9CXU - chains A and F of the 6 polymer chains in the assembly; structure by electron microscopy, 2.30 A resolution.

[Chain A]
Molecule: Hemagglutinin HA1 chain
Source organism: Influenza A virus (strain A/Hong Kong/1/1968 H3N2)
UniProt: Q91MA7 (HEMA_I68A4); residues 1-328 here correspond to UniProt positions 17-344 (UniProt number = residue number + 16)
Chain sequence (352 residues; row label = number of the first residue in the row; numbers below 1 keep their minus sign (Met-23 is residue -23)):
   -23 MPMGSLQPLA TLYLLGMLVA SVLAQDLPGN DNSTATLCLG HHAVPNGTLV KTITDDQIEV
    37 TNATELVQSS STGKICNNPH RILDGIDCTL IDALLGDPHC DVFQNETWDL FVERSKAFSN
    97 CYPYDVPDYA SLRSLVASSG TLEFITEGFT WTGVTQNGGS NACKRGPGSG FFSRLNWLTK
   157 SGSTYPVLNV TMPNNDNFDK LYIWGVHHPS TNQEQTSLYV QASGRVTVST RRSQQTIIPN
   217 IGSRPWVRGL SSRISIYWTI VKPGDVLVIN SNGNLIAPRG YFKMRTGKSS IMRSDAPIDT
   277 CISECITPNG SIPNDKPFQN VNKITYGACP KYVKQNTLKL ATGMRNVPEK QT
Unresolved in the structure: -23 to 9, 327-328
Cystine bridges: Cys52-Cys277, Cys64-Cys76, Cys97-Cys139, Cys281-Cys305
Covalent attachments: N-acetylglucosamine (NAG) linked to Asn81, Asn165, Asn285
Construct notes: initiating methionine (-23); expression tag (-22 to 0)
UniProt features mapped onto this chain:
  - glycosylation (N-linked (GlcNAc...) asparagine): Asn8, Asn22, Asn38, Asn81, Asn165, Asn285
What the authors report for this chain:
  - post-translational modification sites: Asn165
  - post-translational modification sites: Asn22, Asn38, Asn285 (by similarity / conservation)

[Chain F]
Molecule: Hemagglutinin HA2 chain, Green fluorescent protein fusion
Source organism: Influenza A virus (strain A/Hong Kong/1/1968 H3N2)
UniProt: chimeric construct of Q91MA7, P42212: residues 0-179 from Q91MA7 (HEMA_I68A4) positions 345-524 (UniProt number = residue number + 345); residues 230-462 from P42212 positions 1-233 (UniProt number = residue number - 229)
Chain sequence (494 residues; row label = number of the first residue in the row; numbering starts at 0):
     0 RGLFGAIAGF IENGWEGMID GWYGFRHQNS EGTGQAADLK STQAAIDQIN GKLNRVIEKT
    60 NEKFHQIEKE FSEVEGRIQD LEKYVEDTKI DLWSYNAELL VALENQHTID LTDSEMNKLF
   120 EKTGRQLREN AEDMGNGCFK IYHKCDNACI ESIRNGTYDH DVYRDEALNN RFQIKGVELK
   180 LELIKRMKQI EDKIEEIESK QKKIENEIAR IKKIKLVPRG SVDENLYFQA MSKGEELFTG
   240 VVPILVELDG DVNGHKFSVR GEGEGDATNG KLTLKFICTT GKLPVPWPTL VTTLTYGVQC
   300 FSRYPDHMKR HDFFKSAMPE GYVQERTISF KDDGTYKTRA EVKFEGDTLV NRIELKGIDF
   360 KEDGNILGHK LEYNFNSHNV YITADKQKNG IKANFKIRHN VEDGSVQLAD HYQQNTPIGD
   420 GPVLLPDNHY LSTQSVLSKD PNEKRDHMVL LEFVTAAGIT HGMSSAWSHP QFEKGGGSGG
   480 GSGGSAWSHP QFEK
Unresolved in the structure: 0-6, 172-493
Cystine bridges: Cys144-Cys148
Covalent attachments: N-acetylglucosamine (NAG) linked to Asn154
Construct notes: conflict Gly123 (Arg468 in Q91MA7), Arg259 (Ser30 in P42212), Asn268 (Tyr39 in P42212), Leu293 (Phe64 in P42212), Thr294 (Ser65 in P42212), Arg309 (Gln80 in P42212), Ser328 (Phe99 in P42212), Thr334 (Asn105 in P42212), Phe374 (Tyr145 in P42212), Thr382 (Met153 in P42212), Ala392 (Val163 in P42212), Val400 (Ile171 in P42212), Val435 (Ala206 in P42212); linker (180-229); expression tag (463-493)
UniProt features mapped onto this chain:
  - site: Arg0, Gly1 (Cleavage)
  - glycosylation: Asn154 (N-linked (GlcNAc...) asparagine)
  - modified residue: Tyr295 (Z: -2,3-didehydrotyrosine)

[Chain A / chain F interface]
Pairs across the interface (7; chain A residue first):
  Ala106(A) - Arg76(F)
  Ser107(A) - Gly75(F)
  Ser107(A) - Arg76(F)  hydrogen bond (side chain-backbone)
  Ser110(A) - Asp79(F)  hydrogen bond
  Leu111(A) - Val73(F)  hydrophobic
  Ile236(A) - Val73(F)  hydrophobic
  Lys238(A) - Glu72(F)  salt bridge
Interface residues without a listed pair, chain A (8 interface residues in all): Asp104, Met260
Interface residues without a listed pair, chain F (7 interface residues in all): Ser71, Glu74

[In short]
8 residues of chain A and 7 residues of chain F are in contact; the contacts include 2 hydrogen bonds and 1
salt bridge. Polar pairs include Lys238(A)-Glu72(F), Ser107(A)-Arg76(F) and Ser110(A)-Asp79(F). Covalently
linked N-acetylglucosamine: at Asn81(A), Asn165(A) and Asn285(A). N-acetylglucosamine is covalently linked to
Asn154(F). From the paper: modification sites Asn165(A), Asn22(A) and Asn38(A) among others.
Chain A is Hemagglutinin HA1 chain and chain F is Hemagglutinin HA2 chain, Green fluorescent protein fusion,
both from Influenza A virus (strain A/Hong Kong/1/1968 H3N2); the structure, Endo H-treated hemagglutinin
A/Hong Kong/1/68, was determined by electron microscopy, deposited together with 9D0Y, 9D1U, 9D2M and 9CXT.
